PDB entry 5L5W | X-ray diffraction, 2.80 A resolution | chains S and T of the 28 polymer chains in the assembly

== Chain S ==
Molecule: Proteasome subunit alpha type-6
Organism: Saccharomyces cerevisiae (strain ATCC 204508 / S288c)
Notes: EC 3.4.25.1
UniProt: P40302 (PSA6_YEAST); residues 0-233 here correspond to UniProt positions 1-234 (UniProt number = residue number + 1)
Sequence (234 residues; numbered 0 to 233; the number before each row is that of its first residue; numbering starts at 0):
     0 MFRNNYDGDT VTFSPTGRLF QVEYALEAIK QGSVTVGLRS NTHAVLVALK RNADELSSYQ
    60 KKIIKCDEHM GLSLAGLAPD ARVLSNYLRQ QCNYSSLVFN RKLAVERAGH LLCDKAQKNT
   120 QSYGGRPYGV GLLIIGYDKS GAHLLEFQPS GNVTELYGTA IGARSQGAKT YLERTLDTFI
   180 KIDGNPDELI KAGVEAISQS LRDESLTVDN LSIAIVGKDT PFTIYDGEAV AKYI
Disordered / not traced: 0-2
Curated features (UniProtKB/Swiss-Prot):
  - modified residue: Ser13 (Phosphoserine)
  - cross-link: Lys190 (Glycyl lysine isopeptide (Lys-Gly) (interchain with G-Cter in ubiquitin))

== Chain T ==
Molecule: Probable proteasome subunit alpha type-7
Organism: Saccharomyces cerevisiae (strain ATCC 204508 / S288c)
Notes: EC 3.4.25.1
UniProt: P21242 (PSA7_YEAST); residues -3 to 284 here correspond to UniProt positions 1-288 (UniProt number = residue number + 4)
Sequence (288 residues; row label = number of the first residue in the row; numbers below 1 keep their minus sign (Met-3 is residue -3)):
    -3 MTSIGTGYDL SNSVFSPDGR NFQVEYAVKA VENGTTSIGI KCNDGVVFAV EKLITSKLLV
    57 PQKNVKIQVV DRHIGCVYSG LIPDGRHLVN RGREEAASFK KLYKTPIPIP AFADRLGQYV
   117 QAHTLYNSVR PFGVSTIFGG VDKNGAHLYM LEPSGSYWGY KGAATGKGRQ SAKAELEKLV
   177 DHHPEGLSAR EAVKQAAKII YLAHEDNKEK DFELEISWCS LSETNGLHKF VKGDLLQEAI
   237 DFAQKEINGD DDEDEDDSDN VMSSDDENAP VATNANATTD QEGDIHLE
Disordered / not traced: -3 to 1, 245-284
Curated features (UniProtKB/Swiss-Prot):
  - modified residue: Thr-2 (N-acetylthreonine)

== How chain S and chain T interact ==
Contacting residue pairs (61; chain S residue first):
  Asn4(S) - Leu6(T)
  Tyr5(S) - Asp5(T)  hydrogen bond
  Tyr5(S) - Leu6(T)  hydrophobic
  Thr9(S) - Arg126(T)
  Val10(S) - Gln19(T)
  Val10(S) - Val125(T)
  Val10(S) - Arg126(T)
  Thr11(S) - Leu6(T)
  Thr11(S) - Gln19(T)
  Phe12(S) - Gln19(T)
  Phe12(S) - Tyr22(T)  hydrophobic
  Phe12(S) - Ala23(T)  hydrophobic
  Phe12(S) - Leu77(T)  hydrophobic
  Phe12(S) - Arg126(T)
  Phe12(S) - Pro127(T)
  Ser13(S) - Tyr22(T)
  Pro14(S) - Tyr22(T)  hydrophobic
  Pro14(S) - Lys25(T)
  Thr15(S) - Lys25(T)
  Gly16(S) - Tyr22(T)
  Gly16(S) - Lys25(T)
  Gly16(S) - Ala26(T)
  Leu18(S) - Leu77(T)  hydrophobic
  Leu18(S) - Arg126(T)
  His109(S) - Arg82(T)
  Cys112(S) - Arg82(T)
  Asp113(S) - Arg82(T)  salt bridge
  Asp113(S) - Asn86(T)
  Gln116(S) - Pro79(T)
  Gln116(S) - Asp80(T)
  Gln116(S) - His83(T)  hydrogen bond
  Gln116(S) - Arg126(T)
  Thr119(S) - Arg126(T)  hydrogen bond (backbone-side chain)
  Gln120(S) - His119(T)
  Gln120(S) - Val125(T)
  Gln120(S) - Arg126(T)  hydrogen bond (backbone-backbone)
  Gln120(S) - Phe128(T)
  Ser121(S) - Ser124(T)
  Tyr122(S) - Ser124(T)  hydrogen bond (backbone-backbone)
  Ser149(S) - Pro79(T)
  Gly150(S) - Pro79(T)
  Asn151(S) - Ile78(T)
  Asn151(S) - Pro79(T)
  Thr153(S) - Leu55(T)
  Thr153(S) - Asn60(T)
  Glu154(S) - Val56(T)
  Glu154(S) - Lys59(T)
  Glu154(S) - Asn60(T)  hydrogen bond (backbone-side chain)
  Leu155(S) - Leu54(T)
  Leu155(S) - Leu55(T)
  Leu155(S) - Val56(T)
  Tyr156(S) - Leu54(T)  hydrogen bond (backbone-backbone)
  Tyr156(S) - Leu55(T)
  Tyr156(S) - Val56(T)
  Tyr156(S) - Pro57(T)
  Gly157(S) - Leu54(T)
  Lys168(S) - Leu54(T)
  Leu171(S) - Leu54(T)
  Glu172(S) - Ser52(T)  hydrogen bond
  Glu172(S) - Lys53(T)
  Leu175(S) - Lys53(T)
Also at the interface, not in a pair above, chain S (35 interface residues in all): Arg38, Glu105, Val152, Phe178
Also at the interface, not in a pair above, chain T (30 interface residues in all): Asn123, Gly129

== In short ==
35 residues of chain S face 30 of chain T across their interface; the contacts include 8 hydrogen bonds and 1
salt bridge. Polar pairs include Asp113(S)-Arg82(T), Tyr5(S)-Asp5(T) and Gln116(S)-His83(T).
Chain S is Proteasome subunit alpha type-6 and chain T is Probable proteasome subunit alpha type-7, both from
Saccharomyces cerevisiae (strain ATCC 204508 / S288c); the structure, Yeast 20S proteasome with human beta5c
(1-138) and human beta6 (97-111; 118-133), was determined by X-ray diffraction together with 5L52, 5L54, 5L55,
5L5A, 5L5B, 5L5D and 30 further entries from the same study.
